Entry 5Z2T (X-ray diffraction, 2.62 A resolution); this record covers chains C and E of the 4 polymer chains in the assembly.

== Chain C ==
Molecule: Double homeobox protein 4
Organism: Homo sapiens
Reference sequence: Q9UBX2 (DUX4_HUMAN); residues 5-64 here correspond to UniProt positions 94-153 (UniProt number = residue number + 89)
Sequence (64 residues; numbered 1 to 64; the number before each row is that of its first residue):
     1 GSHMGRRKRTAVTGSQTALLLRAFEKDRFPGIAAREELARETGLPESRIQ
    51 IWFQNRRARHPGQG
Disordered / not traced: 1-8, 62-64
Construct notes: expression tag (1-4)
Curated features (UniProtKB/Swiss-Prot):
  - DNA-binding region: Gly5 to Gly64 (Homeobox 2)
What the authors report for this chain:
  - binding site for the 15-nt DNA strand (chain E): Arg48, Trp52, Gln54, Asn55, Arg59, His60
  - conformationally variable residues (side-chain flip): Arg48, Asn55, Arg59, His60
  - contacts within the chain: Arg56-His60 (pi stacking)
  - mutagenesis - Q54A: unchanged signaling in response to DUX4/IGH-driven transactivation
  - mutagenesis - R6A, R7A, K8A, R9A: abolished binding to the 15-nt DNA strand (chain E)
  - mutagenesis - Q54E (4- to 9-fold), N55E (4- to 9-fold), R59E (4- to 9-fold): decreased binding to the 15-nt DNA strand (chain E)

== Chain E ==
Molecule: 15-nt DNA strand
Sequence (15 nucleotides; row label = number of the first residue in the row; numbering starts at 0):
     0 TTCTAATCTAATCTT
Disordered / not traced: 0-1

== Interface between chain C and chain E ==
Pairs across the interface (11; chain C residue first):
  Val12(C) with DA9(E), phosphate contact
  Arg48(C) with DA9(E), hydrogen bond to the phosphate; DA10(E), salt bridge to the phosphate
  Ile51(C) with DA10(E), base contact; DT11(E), base contact
  Trp52(C) with DA9(E), phosphate contact
  Asn55(C) with DA9(E), base contact; DA10(E), hydrogen bond to the base
  Arg59(C) with DT8(E), base contact; DA9(E), base contact; DA10(E), base contact
Other interface residues (no listed pair), chain C (7 interface residues in all): His60

== In short ==
Chain C and chain E form an interface of 7 and 4 residues respectively; the contacts include 2 hydrogen bonds
and 1 salt bridge. Among the polar pairs are Asn55(C)-DA10(E), Arg48(C)-DA9(E) and Arg48(C)-DA10(E). From the
paper: a binding site for the 15-nt DNA strand (chain E) at Arg48(C), Trp52(C) and Gln54(C) among others; R6A,
R7A and K8A of chain C, among others, abolish binding to the 15-nt DNA strand (chain E); 8 substitutions were
tested in all.
Chain C is Double homeobox protein 4 (Homo sapiens) and chain E is a 15-nt DNA strand; the structure, Crystal
structure of DNA-bound DUX4-HD2, was determined by X-ray diffraction, deposited together with 5Z2S.
